PDB entry 4QXC | X-ray diffraction, 1.75 A resolution | chains A and B of the 3 polymer chains in the assembly

[Chain A]
Protein: Lysine-specific demethylase 2A
Source organism: Mus musculus
Notes: EC 1.14.11.27
UniProtKB: F6YRW4 (F6YRW4_MOUSE); residues 36-364 here = UniProt positions 36-364
Amino-acid sequence (329 residues; numbered 36 to 364; the number before each row is that of its first residue):
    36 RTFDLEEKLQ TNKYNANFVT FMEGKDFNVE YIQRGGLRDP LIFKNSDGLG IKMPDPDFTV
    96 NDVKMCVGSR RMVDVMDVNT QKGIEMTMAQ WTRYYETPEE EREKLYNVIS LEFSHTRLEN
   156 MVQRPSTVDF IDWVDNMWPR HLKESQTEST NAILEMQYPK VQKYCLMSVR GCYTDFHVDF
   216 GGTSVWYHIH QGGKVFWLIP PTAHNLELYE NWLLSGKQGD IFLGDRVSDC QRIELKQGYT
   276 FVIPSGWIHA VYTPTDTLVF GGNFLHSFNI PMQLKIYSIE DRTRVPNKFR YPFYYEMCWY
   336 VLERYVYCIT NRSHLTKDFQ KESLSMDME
Bound ions: Ni2+: His-212, Asp-214, His-284 (together with N-oxalylglycine)
Ligand contacts: N-oxalylglycine (OGA): Asn-142, Ile-144, Leu-201, Ser-203, Thr-209, His-212, Asp-214, Val-220, Tyr-222, Lys-229, Ile-278, His-284, Val-286
From the paper describing this entry:
  - conformationally variable residues (loop rearrangement, order/disorder transition): Gln-181 to Met-191, Lys-323 to Phe-324
  - contacts within the chain: Asp-214/Asn-298
  - Ni2+ coordination: His-212, Asp-214, His-284
  - mutagenesis - S145A, D214A, N298A: abolished catalytic activity with Histone H3.2
  - mutagenesis - N186A, Y199A (30%-40%), F215A (30%-40%), K323A/F324A: decreased catalytic activity with Histone H3.2

[Chain B]
Protein: Lysine-specific demethylase 2A
Source organism: Mus musculus
Notes: EC 1.14.11.27
UniProtKB: F6YRW4 (F6YRW4_MOUSE); residue numbers follow UniProt; this construct covers 450-517
Amino-acid sequence (68 residues; each row starts with the number of its first residue):
   450 QVHLTHFELE GLRCLVDKLE SLPLHKKCVP TGIEDEDALI ADVKILLEEL ASSDPKLALT
   510 GVPIVQWP

[Interface between chain A and chain B]
Residue-residue contacts - 85 pairs, chain A then chain B:
  Val-64(A) / Gly-510(B)
  Val-64(A) / Val-511(B)
  Glu-65(A) / Leu-508(B)
  Glu-65(A) / Gly-510(B)
  Gln-68(A) / Thr-454(B)
  Gln-68(A) / Phe-456(B)
  Gln-68(A) / Ala-507(B)  hydrogen bond (side chain-backbone)
  Gln-68(A) / Leu-508(B)
  Gln-68(A) / Thr-509(B)  hydrogen bond
  Gln-68(A) / Gly-510(B)  hydrogen bond (side chain-backbone)
  Gln-68(A) / Val-511(B)  hydrogen bond (side chain-backbone)
  Arg-69(A) / Phe-456(B)
  Arg-69(A) / Leu-508(B)
  Gly-70(A) / Phe-456(B)
  Gly-71(A) / Phe-456(B)
  Arg-73(A) / Phe-456(B)
  Phe-165(A) / Pro-512(B)
  Phe-165(A) / Gln-515(B)
  Asp-170(A) / Trp-516(B)  hydrogen bond (backbone-side chain)
  Asn-171(A) / Val-514(B)
  Asn-171(A) / Trp-516(B)
  Met-172(A) / Val-514(B)  hydrophobic
  Trp-173(A) / Trp-516(B)
  Arg-175(A) / Trp-516(B)
  Ser-302(A) / Glu-457(B)
  Phe-303(A) / Thr-454(B)
  Phe-303(A) / Phe-456(B)
  Phe-303(A) / Glu-457(B)
  Ile-305(A) / Gly-460(B)
  Ile-305(A) / Leu-464(B)  hydrophobic
  Pro-306(A) / Glu-459(B)
  Pro-306(A) / Gly-460(B)
  Pro-306(A) / Cys-463(B)  hydrophobic
  Leu-309(A) / Cys-463(B)
  Tyr-330(A) / Lys-467(B)
  Tyr-330(A) / Leu-468(B)  hydrophobic
  Tyr-330(A) / Leu-471(B)  hydrophobic
  Tyr-330(A) / Lys-475(B)
  Tyr-330(A) / Lys-476(B)
  Tyr-330(A) / Cys-477(B)  hydrophobic
  Glu-331(A) / Cys-477(B)
  Glu-331(A) / Pro-479(B)
  Cys-333(A) / Leu-464(B)  hydrophobic
  Cys-333(A) / Leu-468(B)  hydrophobic
  Trp-334(A) / Leu-468(B)
  Trp-334(A) / Lys-476(B)  hydrogen bond (side chain-backbone)
  Trp-334(A) / Cys-477(B)
  Trp-334(A) / Val-478(B)
  Trp-334(A) / Pro-479(B)
  Trp-334(A) / Glu-485(B)
  Trp-334(A) / Leu-488(B)  hydrophobic
  Trp-334(A) / Ile-489(B)  hydrophobic
  Tyr-335(A) / Pro-479(B)
  Tyr-335(A) / Thr-480(B)
  Tyr-335(A) / Gly-481(B)  hydrogen bond (side chain-backbone)
  Leu-337(A) / Leu-464(B)  hydrophobic
  Leu-337(A) / Leu-468(B)  hydrophobic
  Glu-338(A) / Ile-482(B)
  Glu-338(A) / Leu-488(B)
  Arg-339(A) / Val-514(B)
  Arg-339(A) / Gln-515(B)  hydrogen bond (side chain-backbone)
  Arg-339(A) / Trp-516(B)
  Tyr-340(A) / Glu-457(B)  hydrogen bond
  Tyr-340(A) / Leu-461(B)  hydrophobic
  Tyr-340(A) / Val-514(B)  hydrophobic
  Val-341(A) / Val-492(B)  hydrophobic
  Cys-343(A) / Ile-513(B)
  Cys-343(A) / Val-514(B)  hydrophobic
  Ile-344(A) / Val-451(B)  hydrophobic
  Ile-344(A) / Leu-495(B)  hydrophobic
  Ile-344(A) / Leu-499(B)  hydrophobic
  Ile-344(A) / Ile-513(B)  hydrophobic
  Thr-345(A) / Leu-495(B)
  Arg-347(A) / Asp-491(B)  salt bridge
  His-349(A) / Ile-482(B)
  His-349(A) / Glu-483(B)  hydrogen bond (backbone-backbone)
  His-349(A) / Ala-487(B)
  His-349(A) / Leu-488(B)
  His-349(A) / Asp-491(B)  salt bridge
  Leu-350(A) / Gly-481(B)
  Thr-351(A) / Gly-481(B)  hydrogen bond (backbone-backbone)
  Thr-351(A) / Glu-483(B)
  Phe-354(A) / Thr-480(B)
  Phe-354(A) / Gly-481(B)
  Asp-362(A) / Pro-517(B)
Interface residues without a listed pair, chain A (39 interface residues in all): Val-336, Ser-358
Interface residues without a listed pair, chain B (43 interface residues in all): Leu-453, Val-465, Asp-484

[In short]
39 residues of chain A and 43 residues of chain B are in contact; the contacts include 11 hydrogen bonds and 2
salt bridges. Polar pairs include Arg-347(A)/Asp-491(B), His-349(A)/Asp-491(B) and Gln-68(A)/Ala-507(B). The
paper reports that N186A, Y199A and F215A of chain A, among others, reduce catalytic activity with Histone
H3.2; Ni2+ coordination by His-212(A), Asp-214(A) and His-284(A); 7 substitutions were tested in all.
Chain A is Lysine-specific demethylase 2A and chain B is Lysine-specific demethylase 2A, both from Mus
musculus; the structure, Crystal structure of histone demethylase KDM2A-H3K36ME2 with NOG, was determined by
X-ray diffraction (same publication as 4QWN, 4QX7, 4QX8, 4QXB, 4QXH and 4TN7).
